Entry 1I4E (X-ray diffraction, 3.00 A resolution); this record covers chains A and B.

== Chain A ==
Name: Early 35 kDa protein
From: Autographa californica nucleopolyhedrovirus
UniProtKB: P08160 (VP35_NPVAC); residue numbers follow UniProt; this construct covers 2-299
Amino-acid sequence (299 residues; numbered 1 to 299; the number before each row is that of its first residue):
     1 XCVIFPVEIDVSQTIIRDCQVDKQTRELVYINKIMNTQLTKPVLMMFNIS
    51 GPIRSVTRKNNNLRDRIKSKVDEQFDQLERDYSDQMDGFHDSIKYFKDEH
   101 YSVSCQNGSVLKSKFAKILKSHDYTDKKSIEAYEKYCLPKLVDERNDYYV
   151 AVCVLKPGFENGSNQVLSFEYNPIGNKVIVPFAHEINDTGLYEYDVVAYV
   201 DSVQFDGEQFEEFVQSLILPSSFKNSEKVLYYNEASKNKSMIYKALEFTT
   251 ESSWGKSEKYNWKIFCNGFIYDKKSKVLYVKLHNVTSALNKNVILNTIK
Unresolved in the structure: 88-92
Sequence notes: acetylation (1)
Modified positions: ACE (acetyl group) at position 1

== Chain B ==
Name: Caspase-8
From: Homo sapiens
Notes: EC 3.4.22.61
UniProtKB: Q14790 (CASP8_HUMAN); residues 2222-2479 here correspond to UniProt positions 222-479 (UniProt number = residue number - 2000)
Amino-acid sequence (258 residues; each row starts with the number of its first residue):
  2222 LDKVYQMKSKPRGYCLIINNHNFAKAREKVPKLHSIRDRNGTHLDAGALT
  2272 TTFEELHFEIKPHHDCTVEQIYEILKIYQLMDHSNMDCFICCILSHGDKG
  2322 IIYGTDGQEAPIYELTSQFTGLKCPSLAGKPKVFFIQACQGDNYQKGIPV
  2372 ETDSEEQPYLEMDLSSPQTRYIPDEADFLLGMATVNNCVSYRNPAEGTWY
  2422 IQSLCQSLRERCPRGDDILTILTEVNYEVSNKDDKKNMGKQMPQPTFTLR
  2472 KKLVFPSD
Unresolved in the structure: 2375-2389
Curated features (UniProtKB/Swiss-Prot):
  - active site: H2317, C2360
  - site (Cleavage): D2374, S2375, D2384, L2385
  - modified residue: K2224 (N6-acetyllysine), Y2334 (Phosphotyrosine), Y2380 (Phosphotyrosine), S2387 (Phosphoserine), R2413 (Microbial infection: ADP-riboxanated arginine)

== Interface between chain A and chain B ==
Residue-residue contacts - 40 pairs, chain A then chain B:
  ACE_1(A) - G2318(B)
  ACE_1(A) - D2319(B)
  ACE_1(A) - C2360(B)
  ACE_1(A) - G2362(B)
  ACE_1(A) - D2363(B)
  C2(A) - I2257(B)  hydrophobic
  V3(A) - Y2365(B)
  Y82(A) - N2414(B)
  Y82(A) - P2415(B)
  Y82(A) - A2416(B)  hydrophobic
  S83(A) - N2414(B)
  S83(A) - P2415(B)
  D84(A) - R2413(B)
  D84(A) - N2414(B)
  D84(A) - W2420(B)
  Q85(A) - R2258(B)
  Q85(A) - Y2412(B)
  Q85(A) - R2413(B)  hydrogen bond (backbone-backbone)
  Q85(A) - P2415(B)
  M86(A) - Y2365(B)
  M86(A) - V2410(B)  hydrophobic
  M86(A) - S2411(B)
  M86(A) - Y2412(B)  hydrophobic
  M86(A) - R2413(B)  hydrogen bond (backbone-side chain)
  D87(A) - R2260(B)  salt bridge
  D87(A) - S2316(B)
  D87(A) - H2317(B)  salt bridge
  D87(A) - C2360(B)  hydrogen bond (backbone-side chain)
  D87(A) - S2411(B)
  D87(A) - R2413(B)  salt bridge
  E251(A) - E2417(B)
  S253(A) - E2417(B)
  S253(A) - K2453(B)
  W254(A) - Q2423(B)
  W254(A) - S2424(B)
  W254(A) - Q2427(B)
  W254(A) - K2453(B)
  G255(A) - R2430(B)
  Y260(A) - A2416(B)
  Y260(A) - E2417(B)
Interface residues without a listed pair, chain A (16 interface residues in all): T250, S252
Interface residues without a listed pair, chain B (31 interface residues in all): D2259, N2261, Q2358, A2359, D2454, D2455

== Overview ==
The interface between chain A and chain B involves 16 residues on one side and 31 on the other; the contacts
include 3 hydrogen bonds and 3 salt bridges. Polar pairs include D87(A)-R2260(B), D87(A)-H2317(B) and
D87(A)-R2413(B).
Chain A is Early 35 kDa protein (Autographa californica nucleopolyhedrovirus) and chain B is Caspase-8 (Homo
sapiens); the structure, Crystal structure of the caspase-8/P35 complex, was determined by X-ray diffraction.
